8EL8 - chains A and B; structure by electron microscopy, 3.20 A resolution.

Chain A:
Protein: Guanine nucleotide-binding protein G(olf) subunit alpha
Organism: Homo sapiens
UniProtKB: P38405 (GNAL_HUMAN); numbering as in UniProt (aligned over 1-381)
Amino-acid sequence (381 residues; each row starts with the number of its first residue):
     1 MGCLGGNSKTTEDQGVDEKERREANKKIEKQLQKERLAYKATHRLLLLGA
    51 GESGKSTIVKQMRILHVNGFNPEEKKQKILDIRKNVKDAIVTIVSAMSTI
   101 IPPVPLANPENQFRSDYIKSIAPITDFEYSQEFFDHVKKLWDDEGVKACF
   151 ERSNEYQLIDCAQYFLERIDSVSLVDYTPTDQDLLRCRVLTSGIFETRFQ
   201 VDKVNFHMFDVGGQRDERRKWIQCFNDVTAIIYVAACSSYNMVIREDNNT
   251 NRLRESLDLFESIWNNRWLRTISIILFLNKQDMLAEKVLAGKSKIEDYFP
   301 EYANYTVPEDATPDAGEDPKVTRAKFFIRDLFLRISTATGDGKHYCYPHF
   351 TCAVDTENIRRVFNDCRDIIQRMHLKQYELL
Not modelled in the structure: 1-43, 51-205, 212-227, 244-250, 309-316, 352-363
UniProt features mapped onto this chain:
  - region: Arg44 to Thr57 (G1 motif), Asp183 to Thr191 (G2 motif), Phe206 to Arg215 (G3 motif), Ile275 to Asp282 (G4 motif), Thr351 to Thr356 (G5 motif)
  - binding site (GTP): Glu52, Ser53, Gly54, Lys55, Ser56, Thr57, Leu185, Arg186, Thr191, Gly213, Asn279, Lys280, Asp282, Ala353
  - binding site (Mg(2+)): Ser56, Thr191, Asp210
  - modified residue: Thr178 (Phosphothreonine), Arg188 (ADP-ribosylarginine)
  - lipidation: Gly2 (N-palmitoyl glycine), Cys3 (S-palmitoyl cysteine)

Chain B:
Protein: Isoform 1 of Synembryn-B
Organism: Mus musculus
UniProtKB: Q80XE1 (RIC8B_MOUSE), isoform Q80XE1-1; numbering as in UniProt (aligned over 1-560)
Amino-acid sequence (563 residues; numbered -2 to 560; the number before each row is that of its first residue; numbers below 1 keep their minus sign (Gly-2 is residue -2)):
    -2 GEFMDEERALYIVRAGEAGAIERVLRDYSDKHRATFKFESADEDKRKKLC
    48 EGIFKVLVKEVPTTCQVSCLEVLRILSRDKKILVPVTTKENMQILLRLAK
    98 LHESDDSLEKVSEFPVIVESLKCLCNIVFNSQMAQQLSLELNLAAKLCNL
   148 LRKCKDRKFINDIKCFDLRLLFVLSLLHTDIRSQLRYELQGLPLLTQILE
   198 SAFSIKWTDEYESAIDHNGPPLSPQETDCAIEALKALFNVTVDSWKVHKE
   248 SDSHQFRVMAAVLRHCLLIVGPTEDKTEELHSNAVNLLSNVPVSCLDVLI
   298 CPLTHEETAQEAATLDELPSDKTTEKDTALKNSTMVYNGMNMEAIHVLLN
   348 FMEKRIDKGSSYREGLTPVLSLLTECSRAHRNIRKFLKDQVLPPLRDVTN
   398 RPEVGSTVRNKLVRLMTHVDLGVKQIAAEFLFVLCKERVDSLLKYTGYGN
   448 AAGLLAARGLLAGGRGDNWYSEDEDTDTEEYKNAKPNINLITGHLEEPMP
   498 NPIDEMTEEQKEYEAMKLVNMLDKLSREELLKPMGLKPDGTITPLEEALS
   548 QYSVIEETSSDTD
Not modelled in the structure: -2 to 1, 98-102, 302-331, 494-560
Differences from the reference sequence: expression tag (-2 to 0)
Modified / non-standard residues: Ser468 (phosphoserine; SEP); Thr473 (phosphothreonine; TPO)
UniProt features mapped onto this chain:
  - modified residue: Ser468 (Phosphoserine), Thr473 (Phosphothreonine)

Interface between chain A and chain B:
Residue-residue contacts - 36 pairs, chain A then chain B:
  Phe206(A) with Tyr445(B), hydrophobic; Ala459(B), hydrophobic; Leu487(B), hydrophobic
  Met208(A) with Leu458(B), hydrophobic
  Ala230(A) with Ile488(B), hydrophobic
  Ile275(A) with Ala449(B), hydrophobic
  Gln281(A) with Leu418(B)
  Arg329(A) with Val416(B)
  Tyr345(A) with Arg398(B)
  Tyr347(A) with Gly446(B)
  His349(A) with Thr414(B); Lys421(B), hydrogen bond; Gly446(B), hydrogen bond (side chain-backbone); Asn447(B)
  Cys366(A) with Pro365(B), hydrophobic
  Arg367(A) with Val239(B), hydrogen bond (side chain-backbone); Trp242(B); Asn287(B)
  Ile370(A) with Phe235(B), hydrophobic; Asn283(B)
  Met373(A) with Glu361(B)
  His374(A) with Phe235(B)
  Lys376(A) with Glu361(B), salt bridge
  Tyr378(A) with Phe126(B), hydrophobic; Arg166(B), hydrogen bond; Val170(B)
  Glu379(A) with Arg166(B)
  Leu380(A) with Arg75(B); Asn123(B); Phe126(B), hydrophobic; Asn127(B)
  Leu381(A) with Arg71(B); Arg75(B), hydrogen bond (backbone-side chain); Lys119(B); Asn123(B); Arg166(B)
Other interface residues (no listed pair), chain A (31 interface residues in all): Thr229, Ser273, Phe277, Lys325, Phe326, Pro348, Phe350, Thr351, Ile369, Gln371, Arg372, Leu375
Other interface residues (no listed pair), chain B (42 interface residues in all): Phe33, Phe163, Phe169, Leu173, Arg179, Lys232, Arg360, Thr364, Glu400, Met413, Leu440, Gly450, Ala453, Thr489

In short:
The interface between chain A and chain B involves 31 residues on one side and 42 on the other; the contacts
include 5 hydrogen bonds and 1 salt bridge. Polar contacts include Lys376(A)-Glu361(B), His349(A)-Lys421(B)
and His349(A)-Gly446(B).
Here chain A is Guanine nucleotide-binding protein G(olf) subunit alpha (Homo sapiens) and chain B is Isoform
1 of Synembryn-B (Mus musculus). Entry 8EL8 (CryoEM structure of Resistance to Inhibitors of Cholinesterase-8B
(Ric-8B) in complex with olfactory G protein alpha ...) was determined by electron microscopy (same
publication as 8EL7).
